Entry 9GI1 (electron microscopy, 3.00 A resolution); this record covers chains Pe and d of the 21 polymer chains in the assembly.

[Chain Pe]
Protein: ATP-dependent Clp protease proteolytic subunit
Organism: Staphylococcus aureus
Notes: EC 3.4.21.92
UniProtKB: Q2G036 (CLPP_STAA8); numbering as in UniProt (aligned over 1-195)
Amino-acid sequence (195 residues; row label = number of the first residue in the row):
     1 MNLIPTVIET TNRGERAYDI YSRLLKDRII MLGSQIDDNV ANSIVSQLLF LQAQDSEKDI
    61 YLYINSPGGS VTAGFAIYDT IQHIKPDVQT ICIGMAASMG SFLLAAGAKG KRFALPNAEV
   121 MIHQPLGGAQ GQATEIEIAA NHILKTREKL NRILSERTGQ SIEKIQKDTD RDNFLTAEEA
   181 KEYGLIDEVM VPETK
Unresolved in the structure: 1-3, 12-13, 194-195
Swiss-Prot annotation at these positions:
  - active site: S98 (Nucleophile), H123

[Chain d]
Protein: ATP-dependent Clp protease ATP-binding subunit ClpC
Organism: Staphylococcus aureus
UniProtKB: Q2G0P5 (CLPC_STAA8); residues 1-818 here = UniProt positions 1-818
Amino-acid sequence (818 residues; row label = number of the first residue in the row):
     1 MLFGRLTERA QRVLAHAQEE AIRLNHSNIG TEHLLLGLMK EPEGIAAKVL ESFNITEDKV
    61 IEEVEKLIGH GQDHVGTLHY TPRAKKVIEL SMDEARKLHH NFVGTEHILL GLIRENEGVA
   121 ARVFANLDLN ITKARAQVVK ALGNPEMSNK NAQASKSNNT PTLDSLARDL TVIAKDGTLD
   181 PVIGRDKEIT RVIEVLSRRT KNNPVLIGEP GVGKTAIAEG LAQAIVNNEV PETLKDKRVM
   241 SLDMGTVVAG TKYRGEFEER LKKVMEEIQQ AGNVILFIDE LHTLVGAGGA EGAIDASNIL
   301 KPALARGELQ CIGATTLDEY RKNIEKDAAL ERRFQPVQVD EPSVVDTVAI LKGLRDRYEA
   361 HHRINISDEA IEAAVKLSNR YVSDRFLPDK AIDLIDEASS KVRLKSHTTP NNLKEIEQEI
   421 EKVKNEKDAA VHAQEFENAA NLRDKQTKLE KQYEEAKNEW KNAQNGMSTS LSEEDIAEVI
   481 AGWTGIPLTK INETESEKLL SLEDTLHERV IGQKDAVNSI SKAVRRARAG LKDPKRPIGS
   541 FIFLGPTGVG KTELARALAE SMFGDDDAMI RVDMSEFMEK HAVSRLVGAP PGYVGHDDGG
   601 QLTEKVRRKP YSVILFDEIE KAHPDVFNIL LQVLDDGHLT DTKGRTVDFR NTIIIMTSNV
   661 GAQELQDQRF AGFGGSSDGQ DYETIRKTML KELKNSFRPE FLNRVDDIIV FHKLTKEELK
   721 EIVTMMVNKL TNRLSEQNIN IIVTDKAKDK IAEEGYDPEY GARPLIRAIQ KTIEDNLSEL
   781 ILDGNQIEGK KVTVDHDGKE FKYDIAEQTS ETKTPSQA
Unresolved in the structure: 1-158, 251-252, 407-467, 596-599, 674-680, 809-818
Metal / ion sites: Mg2+ site 1: T215, D279, E280 (together with ATP-gamma-S); Mg2+ site 2: T552, D617, E618, T657 (together with ATP-gamma-S)
Residues lining bound ligands:
  - ATP-gamma-S (AGS; phosphothiophosphoric acid-adenylate ester), molecule 1: D180, P181, V182, I183, R185, E209, P210, G211, V212, G213, K214, T215, A216, E280, I350, L354, Y358, P388, D389, I392
  - ATP-gamma-S (AGS), molecule 2: R509, V510, I511, P546, T547, G548, V549, G550, K551, T552, E553, D617, E618, T657, N659, L714, I722, M725, M726, A762, R763, I766
  - ATP-gamma-S (AGS), molecule 3: D635, E700, R704
Swiss-Prot annotation at these positions:
  - binding site (ATP): G208 to T215, G545 to T552

[How chain Pe and chain d interact]
Pairs across the interface (15; chain Pe residue first):
  E9(Pe) with R669(d), salt bridge
  T11(Pe) with D667(d), hydrogen bond
  R23(Pe) with R669(d), hydrogen bond (side chain-backbone)
  L24(Pe) with A671(d)
  D27(Pe) with R669(d); A671(d), hydrogen bond (side chain-backbone)
  I29(Pe) with A671(d)
  D55(Pe) with K691(d), salt bridge
  E57(Pe) with K687(d), salt bridge
  Y61(Pe) with F670(d), hydrophobic
  Y63(Pe) with G672(d); F673(d), hydrogen bond (side chain-backbone)
  I93(Pe) with F673(d), hydrophobic
  L115(Pe) with F673(d), hydrophobic
  M190(Pe) with F673(d), hydrophobic
Interface residues without a listed pair, chain Pe (14 interface residues in all): I91

[Overview]
14 residues of chain Pe and 8 residues of chain d are in contact; the contacts include 4 hydrogen bonds and 3
salt bridges. Among the polar pairs are E9(Pe)-R669(d), D55(Pe)-K691(d) and E57(Pe)-K687(d). Ligands of chain
d: 3 copies of ATP-gamma-S.
Here chain Pe is ATP-dependent Clp protease proteolytic subunit and chain d is ATP-dependent Clp protease
ATP-binding subunit ClpC, both from Staphylococcus aureus. Entry 9GI1 (Structure of the S.aureus
MecA/ClpC/ClpP degradation system) was determined by electron microscopy.
